9E14 - chains D and H of the 14 polymer chains in the assembly; structure by electron microscopy, 5.00 A resolution (low resolution: residue-level contacts below are approximate; hydrogen-bond / salt-bridge calls are withheld).

# Chain D
Molecule: Cytoplasmic dynein 1 intermediate chain 2
Organism: Homo sapiens
UniProt: Q13409 (DC1I2_HUMAN); the author numbering skips numbers that UniProt does not, so the offset changes along the chain: -25 to 217 = UniProt 1-243; 244-638 = UniProt 244-638
Chain sequence (638 residues; numbered -25 to 638; 26 numbers in that range are skipped by the numbering (no residue carries them; nothing is unmodelled there); the number before each row is that of its first residue; numbers below 1 keep their minus sign (Met-25 is residue -25)):
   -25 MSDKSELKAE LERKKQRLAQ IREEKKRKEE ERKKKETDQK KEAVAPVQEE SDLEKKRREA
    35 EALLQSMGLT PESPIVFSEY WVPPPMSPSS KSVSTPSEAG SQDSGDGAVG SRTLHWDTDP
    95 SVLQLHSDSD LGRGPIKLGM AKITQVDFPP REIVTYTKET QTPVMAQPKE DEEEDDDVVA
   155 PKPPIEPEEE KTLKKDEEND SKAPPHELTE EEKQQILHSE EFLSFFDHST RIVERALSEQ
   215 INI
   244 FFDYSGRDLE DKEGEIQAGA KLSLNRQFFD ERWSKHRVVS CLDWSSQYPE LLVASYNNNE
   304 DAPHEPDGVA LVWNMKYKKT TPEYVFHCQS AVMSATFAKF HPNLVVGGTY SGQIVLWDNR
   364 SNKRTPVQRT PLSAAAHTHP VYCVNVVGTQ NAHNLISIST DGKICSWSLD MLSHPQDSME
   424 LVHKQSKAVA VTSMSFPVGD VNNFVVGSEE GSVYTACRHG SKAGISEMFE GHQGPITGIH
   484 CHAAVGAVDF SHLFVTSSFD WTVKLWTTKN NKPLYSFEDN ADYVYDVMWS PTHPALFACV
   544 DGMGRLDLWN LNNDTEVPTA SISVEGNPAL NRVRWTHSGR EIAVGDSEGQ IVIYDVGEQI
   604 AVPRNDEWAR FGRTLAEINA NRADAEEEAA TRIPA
Disordered / not traced: -25 to 181, 244-263, 622-638
Swiss-Prot annotation at these positions:
  - modified residue: Ser-24 (N-acetylserine), Ser25 (Diphosphoserine), Ser64 (Phosphoserine), Thr69 (Phosphothreonine), Ser71 (Phosphoserine), Ser75 (Phosphoserine), Ser78 (Phosphoserine)

# Chain H
Molecule: Dynein light chain roadblock-type 1
Organism: Homo sapiens
UniProt: Q9NP97 (DLRB1_HUMAN); numbering as in UniProt (aligned over 1-96)
Chain sequence (96 residues; each row starts with the number of its first residue):
     1 MAEVEETLKR LQSQKGVQGI IVVNTEGIPI KSTMDNPTTT QYASLMHSFI LKARSTVRDI
    61 DPQNDLTFLR IRSKKNEIMV APDKDYFLIV IQNPTE
Disordered / not traced: 1-2, 96
Swiss-Prot annotation at these positions:
  - modified residue: Ala2 (N-acetylalanine)

# How chain D and chain H interact
Contacting residue pairs (37; chain D residue first):
  Leu182(D) - Ile28(H)
  Thr183(D) - Ile30(H)
  Glu184(D) - Ile30(H)
  Lys187(D) - Val22(H)
  Lys187(D) - Val23(H)
  Lys187(D) - Asn24(H)
  Lys187(D) - Thr25(H)
  Lys187(D) - Pro29(H)
  Ile190(D) - Asn24(H)
  Leu191(D) - Val4(H)
  Leu191(D) - Val22(H)
  Glu194(D) - Glu3(H)
  Phe196(D) - Asn24(H)
  Phe196(D) - Tyr86(H)
  Phe199(D) - Asn24(H)
  Phe199(D) - Asp83(H)
  Phe199(D) - Lys84(H)
  Phe199(D) - Asp85(H)
  Phe199(D) - Tyr86(H)
  Phe200(D) - Glu3(H)
  Phe200(D) - Thr7(H)
  Phe200(D) - Tyr86(H)
  His202(D) - Ala81(H)
  His202(D) - Tyr86(H)
  Ser203(D) - Leu88(H)
  Ile206(D) - Phe68(H)
  Val207(D) - Leu11(H)
  Val207(D) - Met79(H)
  Ala210(D) - Lys15(H)
  Leu211(D) - Gln14(H)
  Leu211(D) - Lys15(H)
  Ser212(D) - Arg72(H)
  Glu213(D) - Arg72(H)
  Gln214(D) - Arg72(H)
  Ile215(D) - Arg72(H)
  Ile215(D) - Pro94(H)
  Ile215(D) - Thr95(H)
Also at the interface, not in a pair above, chain H (27 interface residues in all): Lys31, Arg70, Ser73

# Overview
Chain D and chain H form an interface of 20 and 27 residues respectively.
Here chain D is Cytoplasmic dynein 1 intermediate chain 2 and chain H is Dynein light chain roadblock-type 1,
both from Homo sapiens. Entry 9E14 (Full-length human dynein-1 in phi-like comformation bound to a Lis1 dimer
under Nde1-Lis1 condition) was determined by electron microscopy (same publication as 9E0Z, 9E10, 9E11, 9E12
and 9E13).
